8F54 - chains l and 0 of the 60 polymer chains in the assembly; structure by electron microscopy, 2.50 A resolution.

Chain l (and 0):
Name: RC_I_1
From: synthetic construct
Notes: chain 0 of this document is another copy of the same molecule, construct and numbering; everything in this record applies to it too
Amino-acid sequence (67 residues; row label = number of the first residue in the row):
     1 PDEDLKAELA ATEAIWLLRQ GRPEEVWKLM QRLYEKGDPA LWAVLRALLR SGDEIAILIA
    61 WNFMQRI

How chain l and chain 0 interact:
Pairs across the interface - 12 pairs, chain l then chain 0:
  Trp42(l) with Pro23(0); Glu24(0), hydrogen bond; Ile55(0), hydrophobic
  Leu49(l) with Glu54(0); Ile55(0), hydrophobic
  Arg50(l) with Asp53(0), salt bridge; Glu54(0), salt bridge
  Trp61(l) with Leu58(0), hydrophobic
  Met64(l) with Leu58(0), hydrophobic; Ile59(0); Asn62(0)
  Gln65(l) with Asn62(0)
Interface residues without a listed pair, chain l (8 interface residues in all): Leu45, Arg46
Interface residues without a listed pair, chain 0 (9 interface residues in all): Trp61

Overview:
8 residues of chain l face 9 of chain 0 across their interface, with 1 hydrogen bond and 2 salt bridges. Polar
contacts include Arg50(l)-Asp53(0), Arg50(l)-Glu54(0) and Trp42(l)-Glu24(0).
Chain l and chain 0 are both RC_I_1 (synthetic construct); the structure, Top-down design of protein
architectures with reinforcement learning, was determined by electron microscopy, deposited together with 8F4X
and 8F53.
